PDB entry 7BZU | electron microscopy, 3.00 A resolution | chains A and E of the 5 polymer chains in the assembly

[Chain A]
Molecule: Capsid protein VP1
From: Coxsackievirus A10
Amino-acid sequence (298 residues; row label = number of the first residue in the row):
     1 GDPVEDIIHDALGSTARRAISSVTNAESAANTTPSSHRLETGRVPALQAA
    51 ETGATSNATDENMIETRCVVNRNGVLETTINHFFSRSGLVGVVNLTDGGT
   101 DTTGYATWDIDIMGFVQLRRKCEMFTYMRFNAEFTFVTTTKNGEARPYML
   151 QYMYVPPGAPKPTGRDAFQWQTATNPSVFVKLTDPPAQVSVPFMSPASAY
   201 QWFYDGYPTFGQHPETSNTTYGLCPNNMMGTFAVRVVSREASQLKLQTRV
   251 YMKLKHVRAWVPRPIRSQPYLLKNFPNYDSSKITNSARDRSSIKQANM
Disordered / not traced: 1-25, 298
From the paper describing this entry:
  - conformationally variable residues (loop rearrangement): Phe210 to Gly230

[Chain E]
Molecule: KRM1
From: Homo sapiens
Amino-acid sequence (375 residues; each row starts with the number of its first residue):
    21 APSPGLGPGPECFTANGADYRGTQNWTALQGGKPCLFWNETFQHPYNTLK
    71 YPNGEGGLGEHNYCRNPDGDVSPWCYVAEHEDGVYWKYCEIPACQMPGNL
   121 GCYKDHGNPPPLTGTSKTSNKLTIQTCISFCRSQRFKFAGMESGYACFCG
   171 NNPDYWKYGEAASTECNSVCFGDHTQPCGGDGRIILFDTLVGACGGNYSA
   221 MSSVVYSPDFPDTYATGRVCYWTIRVPGASHIHFSFPLFDIRDSADMVEL
   271 LDGYTHRVLARFHGRSRPPLSFNVSLDFVILYFFSDRINQAQGFAVLYQA
   321 VKEEGSENLYFQGGSLPQERPAVNQTVAEVITEQANLSVSAARSSKVLYV
   371 ITTSPSHPPQTVPGTHHHHHHHHHH
Disordered / not traced: 21-29, 323-395
Disulfide bonds: Cys32-Cys114, Cys55-Cys95, Cys84-Cys109, Cys122-Cys186, Cys147-Cys167, Cys151-Cys169, Cys190-Cys198, Cys214-Cys240
Covalent attachments: N-acetylglucosamine (NAG) linked to Asn45, Asn59, Asn293

[How chain A and chain E interact]
Contacting residue pairs (6; chain A residue first):
  Tyr105(A) - Arg203(E)
  Thr163(A) - His126(E)
  Thr209(A) - Asn140(E)  hydrogen bond
  Gln212(A) - Lys141(E)  hydrogen bond (backbone-side chain)
  Ser217(A) - His194(E)
  Thr219(A) - His194(E)  hydrogen bond
Also at the interface, not in a pair above, chain A (7 interface residues in all): Lys161
Also at the interface, not in a pair above, chain E (6 interface residues in all): Asp201

[Summary]
The interface between chain A and chain E involves 7 residues on one side and 6 on the other; the contacts
include 3 hydrogen bonds. Among the polar pairs are Thr209(A)-Asn140(E), Gln212(A)-Lys141(E) and
Thr219(A)-His194(E). Covalently linked N-acetylglucosamine: at Asn45(E), Asn59(E) and Asn293(E). From the
paper: conformational variability at Phe210(A).
Chain A is Capsid protein VP1 (Coxsackievirus A10) and chain E is KRM1 (Homo sapiens); the structure, Cryo-EM
structure of mature Coxsackievirus A10 in complex with KRM1 at pH 5.5, was determined by electron microscopy
together with 7BZN, 7BZO, 7BZT, 7C4T, 7C4W, 7C4Y and 7C4Z from the same study.
